7P78 - chains A and B of the 8 polymer chains in the assembly; structure by electron microscopy, 3.32 A resolution.

# Chain A
Name: Spike glycoprotein
Organism: Severe acute respiratory syndrome coronavirus 2
Reference sequence: P0DTC2 (SPIKE_SARS2); numbering as in UniProt (aligned over 1-1208)
Sequence (1288 residues; each row starts with the number of its first residue):
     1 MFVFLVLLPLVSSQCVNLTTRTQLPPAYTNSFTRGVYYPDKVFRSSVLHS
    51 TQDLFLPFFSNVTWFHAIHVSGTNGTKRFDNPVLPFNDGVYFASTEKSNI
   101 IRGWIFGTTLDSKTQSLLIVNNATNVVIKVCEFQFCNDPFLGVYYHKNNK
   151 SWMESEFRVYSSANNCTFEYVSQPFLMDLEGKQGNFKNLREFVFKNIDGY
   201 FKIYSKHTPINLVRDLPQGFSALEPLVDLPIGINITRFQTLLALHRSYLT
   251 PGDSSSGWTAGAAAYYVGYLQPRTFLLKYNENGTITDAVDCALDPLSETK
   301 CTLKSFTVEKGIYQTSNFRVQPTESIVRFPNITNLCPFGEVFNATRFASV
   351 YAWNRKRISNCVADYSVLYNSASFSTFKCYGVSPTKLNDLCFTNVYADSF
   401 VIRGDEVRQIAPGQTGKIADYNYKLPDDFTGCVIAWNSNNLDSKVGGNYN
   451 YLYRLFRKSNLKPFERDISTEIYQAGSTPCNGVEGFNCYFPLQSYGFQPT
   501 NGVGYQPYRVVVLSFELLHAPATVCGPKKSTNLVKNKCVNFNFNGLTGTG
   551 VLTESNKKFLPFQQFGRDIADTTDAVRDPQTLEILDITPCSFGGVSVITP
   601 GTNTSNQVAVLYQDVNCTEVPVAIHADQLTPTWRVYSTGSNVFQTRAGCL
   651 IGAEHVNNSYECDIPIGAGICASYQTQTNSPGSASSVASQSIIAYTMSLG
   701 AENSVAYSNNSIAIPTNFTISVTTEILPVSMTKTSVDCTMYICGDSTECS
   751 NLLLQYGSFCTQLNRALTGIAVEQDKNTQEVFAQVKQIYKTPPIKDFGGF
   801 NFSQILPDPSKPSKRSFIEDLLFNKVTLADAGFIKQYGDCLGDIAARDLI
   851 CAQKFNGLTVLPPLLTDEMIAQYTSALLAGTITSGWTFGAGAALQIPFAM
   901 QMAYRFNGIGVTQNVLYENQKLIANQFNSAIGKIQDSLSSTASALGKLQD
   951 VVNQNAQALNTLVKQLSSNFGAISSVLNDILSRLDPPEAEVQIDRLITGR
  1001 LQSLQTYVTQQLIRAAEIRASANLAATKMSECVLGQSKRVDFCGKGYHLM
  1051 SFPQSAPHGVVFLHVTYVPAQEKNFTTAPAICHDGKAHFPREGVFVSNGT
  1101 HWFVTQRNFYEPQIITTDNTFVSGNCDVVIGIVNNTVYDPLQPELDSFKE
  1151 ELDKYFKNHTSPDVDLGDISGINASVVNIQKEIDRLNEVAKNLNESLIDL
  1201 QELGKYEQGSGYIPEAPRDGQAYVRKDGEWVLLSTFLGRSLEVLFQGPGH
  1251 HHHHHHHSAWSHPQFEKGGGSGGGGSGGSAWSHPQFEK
Not modelled in the structure: 1-26, 68-81, 114-115, 144-166, 173-185, 243-262, 443-447, 471-489, 502, 621-640, 677-689, 812, 828-854, 1148-1288
Differences from the reference sequence: engineered mutation Gly682 (Arg in P0DTC2), Ser683 (Arg in P0DTC2), Ser685 (Arg in P0DTC2), Pro986 (Lys in P0DTC2), Pro987 (Val in P0DTC2); expression tag (1209-1288)
Curated features (UniProtKB/Swiss-Prot):
  - region: Asn280 to Cys301 (Putative superantigen), Arg403 to Asp405 (Integrin-binding motif), Asn448 to Phe456 (Immunodominant HLA epitope recognized by the CD8+), Pro681, Ala684 (Putative superantigen), Ser816 to Tyr837 (Fusion peptide 1), Lys835 to Phe855 (Fusion peptide 2), Asp1163 to Glu1202 (Heptad repeat 2)
  - site: Arg815, Ser816 (Cleavage)
  - glycosylation: Asn17 (N-linked (GlcNAc...) (complex) asparagine), Asn61 (N-linked (GlcNAc...) (hybrid) asparagine), Asn74 (N-linked (GlcNAc...) (complex) asparagine), Asn122 (N-linked (GlcNAc...) (hybrid) asparagine), Asn149 (N-linked (GlcNAc...) (complex) asparagine), Asn165 (N-linked (GlcNAc...) (complex) asparagine), Asn234 (N-linked (GlcNAc...) (high mannose) asparagine), Asn282 (N-linked (GlcNAc...) (complex) asparagine), Thr323 (O-linked (GalNAc) threonine), Ser325 (O-linked (HexNAc...) serine), Asn331 (N-linked (GlcNAc...) (complex) asparagine), Asn343 (N-linked (GlcNAc...) (complex) asparagine), Asn603 (N-linked (GlcNAc...) (hybrid) asparagine), Asn616 (N-linked (GlcNAc...) (complex) asparagine), Asn657 (N-linked (GlcNAc...) (complex) asparagine), Thr676 (O-linked (GlcNAc...) threonine), Thr678 (O-linked (GlcNAc...) threonine), Asn709 (N-linked (GlcNAc...) (high mannose) asparagine), Asn717 (N-linked (GlcNAc...) (hybrid) asparagine), Asn801 (N-linked (GlcNAc...) (hybrid) asparagine) and 6 more in UniProt
  - natural variant: Leu5 (L5F: In strain: Iota/B.1.526), Ser13 (S13I: In strain: Epsilon/B.1.427/B.1.429), Leu18 (L18F: In strain: Beta/B.1.351, Gamma/P.1 and 1 more), Thr19 (T19I: In strain: Omicron/BQ.1.1, Omicron/XBB.1.5 and 1 more; T19R: In strain: Delta/B.1.617.2, Omicron/BA.2 and 4 more), Thr20 (T20N: In strain: Gamma/P.1), Leu24 to Ala27 (sequence variant, change not given here; In strain: Omicron/BA.2, Omicron/BA.2.12.1 and 6 more), Pro26 (P26S: In strain: Gamma/P.1), Gln52 (Q52H: In strain: Omicron/EG.5.1), Ala67 (A67V: In strain: Eta/B.1.525, Omicron/BA.1), His69 to Val70 (deletion: In strain: Alpha/B.1.1.7, Eta/B.1.525 and 5 more), Gly75 (G75V: In strain: Lambda/C.37), Thr76 (T76I: In strain: Lambda/C.37), 82 further natural variant entries in UniProt
  - mutagenesis: His69 to Val70 (Increased incorporation of cleaved spike into virions), Asn121 (N121Q: Partial loss of biliverdin affinity), Arg190 (R190K: Partial loss of biliverdin affinity), Asn234 (N234Q: Increased resistance to neutralizing antibodies), Asn331 (N331Q: Reduced viral infectivity), Asn343 (N343Q: Reduced viral infectivity), Leu452 (L452R: Increased resistance to neutralizing antibodies. Decreases HLA binding to NF9 epitope. Increased binding affinity to human ACE2), Tyr453 (Y453F: Decreased HLA binding to NF9 epitope. Increased binding affinity to human ACE2), Ala475 (A475V: Increased resistance to neutralizing antibodies), Val483 (V483A: Increased resistance to neutralizing antibodies), Glu484 (E484D: Increased replication in human TMEM106B overexpressing cells), Phe490 (F490L: Increased resistance to neutralizing antibodies and human covalescent sera neutralization), 12 further mutagenesis entries in UniProt
Disulfide bonds: Cys291-Cys301, Cys336-Cys361, Cys379-Cys432, Cys391-Cys525, Cys538-Cys590, Cys617-Cys649, Cys662-Cys671, Cys738-Cys760, Cys743-Cys749, Cys1032-Cys1043, Cys1082-Cys1126
Covalently attached groups: N-acetylglucosamine (NAG) linked to Asn717, Asn801, Thr1100
From the paper describing this entry:
  - mutagenesis - K417N, K417N/E484K/N501Y, E484K, N501Y: decreased binding to sybody#15 (chain B)

# Chain B
Name: sybody#15
Organism: synthetic construct
Notes: antibody fragment or engineered binder
Sequence (114 residues; numbered 1 to 110 plus 4 insertion-coded residues; the number before each row is that of its first residue; a row labelled like 82A-82C holds insertion residues (82A, then the next letters in order)):
     1 QVQLVESGGGLVQAGGSLRLSCAASGFPVKNFEMEWYRKAPGKEREWVAA
    51 IQ
   52A S
    53 GGVETYYADSVKGRFTISRDNAKNTVYLQM
82A-82C NSL
    83 KPEDTAVYYCFVYVGRSYIGQGTQVTVS
Disulfide bonds: Cys22-Cys92

# Chain A / chain B interface
Contacting residue pairs (27; chain A residue first):
  Arg403(A) - Glu33(B)  salt bridge
  Arg403(A) - Glu35(B)  salt bridge
  Arg403(A) - Tyr95(B)  hydrogen bond
  Asp405(A) - Glu33(B)
  Gly416(A) - Gly97(B)
  Lys417(A) - Gly97(B)
  Lys417(A) - Arg98(B)
  Lys417(A) - Ser99(B)  hydrogen bond
  Tyr449(A) - Glu46(B)
  Tyr449(A) - Trp47(B)
  Tyr453(A) - Ser99(B)
  Leu455(A) - Ile101(B)  hydrophobic
  Phe456(A) - Arg98(B)
  Tyr495(A) - Tyr37(B)
  Gly496(A) - Tyr37(B)  hydrogen bond (backbone-side chain)
  Gly496(A) - Trp47(B)
  Gln498(A) - Trp47(B)
  Gln498(A) - Tyr59(B)  hydrogen bond (side chain-backbone)
  Gln498(A) - Ala60(B)
  Gln498(A) - Asp61(B)  hydrogen bond (side chain-backbone)
  Thr500(A) - Asp61(B)  hydrogen bond
  Asn501(A) - Trp47(B)
  Asn501(A) - Tyr58(B)
  Val503(A) - Gln52(B)
  Val503(A) - Glu56(B)
  Val503(A) - Tyr58(B)  hydrogen bond (backbone-side chain)
  Gly504(A) - Gln52(B)
Also at the interface, not in a pair above, chain A (17 interface residues in all): Gln493, Ser494
Also at the interface, not in a pair above, chain B (18 interface residues in all): Glu44, Arg45
From the paper, about this interface:
  - hot spots on chain A (mutagenesis) - Q493R: decreased binding to Spike glycoprotein (chain A)

# In short
Chain A and chain B form an interface of 17 and 18 residues respectively, with 7 hydrogen bonds and 2 salt
bridges. Polar contacts include Arg403(A)-Glu33(B), Arg403(A)-Glu35(B) and Arg403(A)-Tyr95(B). From the paper:
K417N, K417N/E484K/N501Y and E484K of chain A, among others, reduce binding to sybody#15 (chain B); Q493R of
chain A reduces binding to Spike glycoprotein (chain A).
Chain A is Spike glycoprotein (Severe acute respiratory syndrome coronavirus 2) and chain B is sybody#15
(synthetic construct); the structure, SARS-CoV-2 spike protein in complex with sybody#15 and sybody#68 in a
1up/1up-out/1down conformation, was determined by electron microscopy (same publication as 7P77, 7P79, 7P7A
and 7P7B).
